5M50 - chains D and C of the 5 polymer chains in the assembly; structure by electron microscopy, 5.30 A resolution (low resolution: residue-level contacts below are approximate; hydrogen-bond / salt-bridge calls are withheld).

# Chain D
Protein: Tubulin alpha chain
Organism: Bos taurus
UniProtKB: F2Z4C1 (F2Z4C1_BOVIN); residues 1-439 here = UniProt positions 1-439
Sequence (439 residues; numbered 1 to 439; the number before each row is that of its first residue):
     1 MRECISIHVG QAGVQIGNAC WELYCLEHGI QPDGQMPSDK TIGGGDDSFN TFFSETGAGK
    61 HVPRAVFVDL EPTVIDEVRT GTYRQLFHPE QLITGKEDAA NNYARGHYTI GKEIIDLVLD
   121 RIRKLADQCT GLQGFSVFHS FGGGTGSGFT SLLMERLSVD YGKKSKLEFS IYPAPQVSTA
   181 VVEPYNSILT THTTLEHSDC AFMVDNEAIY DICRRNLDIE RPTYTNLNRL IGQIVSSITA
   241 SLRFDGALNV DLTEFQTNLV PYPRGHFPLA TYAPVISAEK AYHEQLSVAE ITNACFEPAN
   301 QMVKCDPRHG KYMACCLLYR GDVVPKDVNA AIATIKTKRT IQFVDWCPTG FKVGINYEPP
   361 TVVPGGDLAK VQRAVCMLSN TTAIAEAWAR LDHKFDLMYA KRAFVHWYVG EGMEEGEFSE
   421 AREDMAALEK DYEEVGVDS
Unresolved in the structure: 1, 39-48
Construct notes: conflict Ser136 (Leu in F2Z4C1), Gly265 (Ile in F2Z4C1), Glu358 (Gln in F2Z4C1)
Small-molecule neighbours: GTP (guanosine-5'-triphosphate): Gly10, Gln11, Ala12, Gln15, Glu71, Asp98, Ala99, Ala100, Asn101, Ser140, Gly143, Gly144, Thr145, Gly146, Ser147, Ile171, Pro173, Thr179, Glu183, Asn206, Tyr224, Leu227, Asn228, Ile231

# Chain C
Protein: Calmodulin-regulated spectrin-associated protein 3
Organism: Mus musculus
UniProtKB: Q80VC9 (CAMP3_MOUSE); residue numbers follow UniProt; this construct covers 1121-1238
Sequence (118 residues; row label = number of the first residue in the row):
  1121 AKSNKFIIHN ALSHCCLAGK VNEPQKNRIL EEIEKSKANH FLILFRDSSC QFRALYTLSG
  1181 ETEELSRLAG YGPRTVTPAM VEGIYKYNSD RKRFTQIPAK TMSMSVDAFT IQGHLWQS
From the paper describing this entry:
  - mutagenesis - N1130A: unchanged stability

# How chain D and chain C interact
Residue-residue contacts (12):
  Tyr108(D) - Ser1223(C)
  Tyr108(D) - Met1224(C)
  Lys112(D) - Lys1206(C)
  Lys112(D) - Lys1220(C)
  Lys112(D) - Ser1225(C)
  Glu113(D) - Lys1206(C)
  Asp116(D) - Pro1218(C)
  Asp116(D) - Ala1219(C)
  Val409(D) - Lys1122(C)
  Gly410(D) - Lys1122(C)
  Glu411(D) - Lys1122(C)
  Gly412(D) - Lys1122(C)
Interface residues without a listed pair, chain C (9 interface residues in all): Ile1217

# Summary
8 residues of chain D face 9 of chain C across their interface. Chain D binds GTP. The paper reports that
N1130A of chain C leaves stability unchanged.
Chain D is Tubulin alpha chain (Bos taurus) and chain C is Calmodulin-regulated spectrin-associated protein 3
(Mus musculus); the structure, Mechanism of microtubule minus-end recognition and protection by CAMSAP
proteins, was determined by electron microscopy, deposited together with 5LZN, 5M54 and 5M5C.
